7ECW - chains A and M of the 13 polymer chains in the assembly; structure by electron microscopy, 3.10 A resolution.

== Chain A ==
Molecule: Type I-F CRISPR-associated protein Csy1
Source organism: Pseudomonas aeruginosa
UniProtKB: A0A3A8DDU9 (A0A3A8DDU9_PSEAI); numbering as in UniProt (aligned over 1-434)
Chain sequence (434 residues; row label = number of the first residue in the row):
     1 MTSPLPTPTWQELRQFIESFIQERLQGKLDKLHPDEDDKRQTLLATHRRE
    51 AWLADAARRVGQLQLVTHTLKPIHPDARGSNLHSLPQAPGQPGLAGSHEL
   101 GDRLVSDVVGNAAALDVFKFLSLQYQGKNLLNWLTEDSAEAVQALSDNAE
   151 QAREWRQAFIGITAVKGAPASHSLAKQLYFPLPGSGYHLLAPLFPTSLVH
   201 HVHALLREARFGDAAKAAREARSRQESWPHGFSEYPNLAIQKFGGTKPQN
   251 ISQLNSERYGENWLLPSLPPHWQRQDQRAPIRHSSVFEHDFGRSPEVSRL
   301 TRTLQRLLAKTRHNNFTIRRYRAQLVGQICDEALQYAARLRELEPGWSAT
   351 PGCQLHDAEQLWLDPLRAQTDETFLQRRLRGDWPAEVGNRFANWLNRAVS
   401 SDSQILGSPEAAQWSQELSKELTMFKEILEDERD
Disordered / not traced: 1-10
What the authors report for this chain:
  - binding site for the 54-nt DNA strand: Lys247, Asn250
  - mutagenesis - K247E, N250D: abolished binding to dsDNASP
  - mutagenesis - K247E, N250D: abolished binding to dsDNANS

== Chain M ==
Molecule: 60-nt RNA strand
Source organism: Pseudomonas aeruginosa
Sequence (60 nucleotides; each row starts with the number of its first residue):
     1 CUAAGAAAUUCACGGCGGGCUUGAUGUCCGCGUCUACCUGGUUCACUGCC
    51 GUGUAGGCAG
Disordered / not traced: 45-60

== How chain A and chain M interact ==
Pairs across the interface (15):
  Ile73(A) - A3(M)  base contact
  Ser173(A) - G5(M)  hydrogen bond to the base
  Leu174(A) - G5(M)  base contact
  Ala175(A) - A4(M)  hydrogen bond to the base
  Ala175(A) - G5(M)  base contact
  Lys176(A) - A3(M)  base contact
  Lys176(A) - A4(M)  salt bridge to the phosphate
  Lys176(A) - G5(M)  base contact
  Leu178(A) - U2(M)  phosphate contact
  Leu178(A) - A3(M)  sugar contact
  Leu178(A) - A4(M)  sugar contact
  Tyr179(A) - C1(M)  stacking on the base
  Tyr179(A) - U2(M)  hydrogen bond to the phosphate
  Pro192(A) - A3(M)  base contact
  Leu193(A) - A3(M)  hydrogen bond to the base
Other interface residues (no listed pair), chain A (11 interface residues in all): Tyr187, Pro195
Other interface residues (no listed pair), chain M (6 interface residues in all): A6

== Overview ==
11 residues of chain A and 6 residues of chain M are in contact, with 4 hydrogen bonds, 1 salt bridge and 1
aromatic stacking contact. Polar contacts include Ser173(A)-G5(M), Ala175(A)-A4(M) and Leu193(A)-A3(M). The
paper reports a binding site for the 54-nt DNA strand at Lys247(A) and Asn250(A); K247E and N250D of chain A
abolish binding to dsDNASP.
Chain A is Type I-F CRISPR-associated protein Csy1 and chain M is a 60-nt RNA strand, both from Pseudomonas
aeruginosa; the structure, The Csy-AcrIF14-dsDNA complex, was determined by electron microscopy together with
7DU0 and 7ECV from the same study.
